PDB entry 6B40 | electron microscopy, 4.30 A resolution (low resolution: residue-level contacts below are approximate; hydrogen-bond / salt-bridge calls are withheld) | chains A and D of the 10 polymer chains in the assembly

Chain A:
Name: RAG1L
Organism: Branchiostoma belcheri
UniProtKB: A0A185KID9 (A0A185KID9_BRABE); residues 468-1106 here = UniProt positions 468-1106
Sequence (658 residues; each row starts with the number of its first residue; X marks 19 residues of unknown identity (built as UNK)):
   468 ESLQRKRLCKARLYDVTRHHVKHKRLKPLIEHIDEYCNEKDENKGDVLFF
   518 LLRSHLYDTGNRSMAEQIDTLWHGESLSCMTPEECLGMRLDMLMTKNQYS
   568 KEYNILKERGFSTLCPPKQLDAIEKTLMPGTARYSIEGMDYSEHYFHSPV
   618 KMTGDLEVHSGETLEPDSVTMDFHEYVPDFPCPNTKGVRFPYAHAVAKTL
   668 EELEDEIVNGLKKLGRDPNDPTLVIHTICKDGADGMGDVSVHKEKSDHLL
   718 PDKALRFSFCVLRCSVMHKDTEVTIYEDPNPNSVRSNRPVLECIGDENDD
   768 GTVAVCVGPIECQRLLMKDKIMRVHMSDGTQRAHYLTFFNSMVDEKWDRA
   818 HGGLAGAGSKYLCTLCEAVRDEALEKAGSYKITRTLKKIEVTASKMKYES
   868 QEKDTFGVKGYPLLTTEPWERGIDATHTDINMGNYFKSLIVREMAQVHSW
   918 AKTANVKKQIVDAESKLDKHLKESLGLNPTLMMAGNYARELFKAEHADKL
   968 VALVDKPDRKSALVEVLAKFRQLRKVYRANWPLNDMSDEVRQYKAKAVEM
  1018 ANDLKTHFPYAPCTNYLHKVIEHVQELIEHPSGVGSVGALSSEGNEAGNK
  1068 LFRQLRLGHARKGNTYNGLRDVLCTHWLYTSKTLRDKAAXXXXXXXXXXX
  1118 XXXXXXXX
Disordered / not traced: 468-544, 603-630
Bound ions: Ca2+: Asp701, Gly702 (shared with 2 residues of chain B); Zn2+: Cys830, Cys833, His1035, His1040
From the paper describing this entry:
  - mutagenesis - V751E, V751E/A1064S: decreased catalytic activity
  - mutagenesis - A1064S: unchanged catalytic activity
  - mutagenesis - M949R: decreased growth
  - catalytic residues: Glu1063

Chain D:
Molecule: 31TIR pre-nicked strand of flanking DNA
Sequence (15 nucleotides; row label = number of the first residue in the row):
     1 CTTGGCAGCGCGCTG
Disordered / not traced: 1-3

Interface between chain A and chain D:
Contacting residue pairs (22; chain A residue first):
  Asp811(A) - DG15(D)
  Glu812(A) - DT14(D)
  Glu812(A) - DG15(D)
  Lys813(A) - DT14(D)
  Lys813(A) - DG15(D)
  Ala824(A) - DG12(D)
  Ala824(A) - DC13(D)
  Arg837(A) - DC13(D)
  His894(A) - DG15(D)
  Asn898(A) - DT14(D)
  Asn898(A) - DG15(D)
  Ala918(A) - DG12(D)
  Lys919(A) - DC11(D)
  Lys919(A) - DG12(D)
  Lys924(A) - DC11(D)
  Met949(A) - DG15(D)
  Thr1031(A) - DC13(D)
  Thr1031(A) - DT14(D)
  Asn1032(A) - DC13(D)
  Asn1032(A) - DT14(D)
  Tyr1033(A) - DT14(D)
  Tyr1033(A) - DG15(D)
Interface residues without a listed pair, chain A (16 interface residues in all): Asn901, Trp917
Interface residues without a listed pair, chain D (6 interface residues in all): DG10

Summary:
Chain A and chain D form an interface of 16 and 6 residues respectively. The Ca2+ site is built by Asp701(A)
and Gly702(A). The Zn2+ site is built by Cys830(A), Cys833(A), His1035(A) and His1040(A). The paper reports
the catalytic residue Glu1063(A); V751E and V751E/A1064S of chain A reduce catalytic activity; 4 substitutions
were tested in all.
Here chain A is RAG1L (Branchiostoma belcheri) and chain D is 31TIR pre-nicked strand of flanking DNA. Entry
6B40 (BbRAGL-3'TIR synaptic complex with nicked DNA refined with C2 symmetry) was determined by electron
microscopy.
